2OM7 - chains F and L of the 14 polymer chains in the assembly; structure by electron microscopy, 7.30 A resolution (low resolution: residue-level contacts below are approximate; hydrogen-bond / salt-bridge calls are withheld).

[Chain F]
Molecule: Fragment of23S rRNA (H95)
From: Thermus thermophilus
Sequence (29 nucleotides; row label = number of the first residue in the row):
  2646 CUCUUCCUAG UACGAGAGGA CCGGAAGGG

[Chain L]
Name: Elongation factor G
From: Thermus thermophilus
Reference sequence: P13551 (EFG_THETH); numbering as in UniProt (aligned over 1-691)
Chain sequence (691 residues; numbered 1 to 691; the number before each row is that of its first residue):
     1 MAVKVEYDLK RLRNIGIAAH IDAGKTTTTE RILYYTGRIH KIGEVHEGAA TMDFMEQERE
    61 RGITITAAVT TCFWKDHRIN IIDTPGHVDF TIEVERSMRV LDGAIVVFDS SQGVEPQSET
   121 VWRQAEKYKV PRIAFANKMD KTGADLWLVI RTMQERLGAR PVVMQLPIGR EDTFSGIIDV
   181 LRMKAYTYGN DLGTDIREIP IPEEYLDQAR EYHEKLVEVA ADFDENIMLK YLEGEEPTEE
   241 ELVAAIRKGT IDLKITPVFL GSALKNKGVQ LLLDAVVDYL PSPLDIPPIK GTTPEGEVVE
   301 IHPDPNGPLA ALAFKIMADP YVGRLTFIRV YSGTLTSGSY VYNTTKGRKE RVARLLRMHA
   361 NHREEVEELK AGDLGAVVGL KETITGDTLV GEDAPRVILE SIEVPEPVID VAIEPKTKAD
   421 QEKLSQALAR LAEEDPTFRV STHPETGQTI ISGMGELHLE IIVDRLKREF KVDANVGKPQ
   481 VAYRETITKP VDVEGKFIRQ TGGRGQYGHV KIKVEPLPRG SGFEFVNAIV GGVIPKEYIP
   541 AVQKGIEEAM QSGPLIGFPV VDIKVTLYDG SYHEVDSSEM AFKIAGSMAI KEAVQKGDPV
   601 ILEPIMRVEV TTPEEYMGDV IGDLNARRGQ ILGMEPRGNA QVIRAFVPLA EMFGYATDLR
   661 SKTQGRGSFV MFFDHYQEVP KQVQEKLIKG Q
Disordered / not traced: 1-5, 40-67, 689-691
UniProt features mapped onto this chain:
  - binding site (GTP): Ala19 to Thr26, Asp83 to His87, Asn137 to Asp140

[Interface between chain F and chain L]
Residue-residue contacts - 23 pairs, chain F then chain L:
  G2655(F) - Asp22(L)
  U2656(F) - Lys141(L)
  A2657(F) - Ser111(L)
  A2657(F) - Lys141(L)
  G2659(F) - Gln664(L)
  A2660(F) - Leu659(L)
  A2660(F) - Arg660(L)
  A2660(F) - Ser661(L)
  A2660(F) - Lys662(L)
  A2660(F) - Gln664(L)
  A2660(F) - Gly665(L)
  G2661(F) - His20(L)
  G2661(F) - Ile21(L)
  G2661(F) - Asp22(L)
  G2661(F) - His87(L)
  G2661(F) - Asp89(L)
  G2661(F) - Glu115(L)
  G2661(F) - Gln117(L)
  G2661(F) - Arg660(L)
  A2662(F) - Ile21(L)
  A2662(F) - Asp22(L)
  A2662(F) - His87(L)
  A2662(F) - Leu457(L)
Also at the interface, not in a pair above, chain F (8 interface residues in all): C2658
Also at the interface, not in a pair above, chain L (22 interface residues in all): Gln112, Thr142, Thr657, Asp658, Thr663, Arg666

[Summary]
Chain F and chain L form an interface of 8 and 22 residues respectively. UniProt lists 17 GTP-binding residues
on chain L.
Here chain F is Fragment of23S rRNA (H95) and chain L is Elongation factor G, both from Thermus thermophilus.
Entry 2OM7 (Structural Basis for Interaction of the Ribosome with the Switch Regions of GTP-bound Elongation
Factors) was determined by electron microscopy.
